PDB entry 9G3X | electron microscopy, 4.50 A resolution (low resolution: residue-level contacts below are approximate; hydrogen-bond / salt-bridge calls are withheld) | chains G and H of the 10 polymer chains in the assembly

== Chain G ==
Protein: Gamma-tubulin complex component
From: Sus scrofa
UniProt: A0A8D1IGH3 (A0A8D1IGH3_PIG); numbering as in UniProt (aligned over 1-905)
Amino-acid sequence (905 residues; row label = number of the first residue in the row):
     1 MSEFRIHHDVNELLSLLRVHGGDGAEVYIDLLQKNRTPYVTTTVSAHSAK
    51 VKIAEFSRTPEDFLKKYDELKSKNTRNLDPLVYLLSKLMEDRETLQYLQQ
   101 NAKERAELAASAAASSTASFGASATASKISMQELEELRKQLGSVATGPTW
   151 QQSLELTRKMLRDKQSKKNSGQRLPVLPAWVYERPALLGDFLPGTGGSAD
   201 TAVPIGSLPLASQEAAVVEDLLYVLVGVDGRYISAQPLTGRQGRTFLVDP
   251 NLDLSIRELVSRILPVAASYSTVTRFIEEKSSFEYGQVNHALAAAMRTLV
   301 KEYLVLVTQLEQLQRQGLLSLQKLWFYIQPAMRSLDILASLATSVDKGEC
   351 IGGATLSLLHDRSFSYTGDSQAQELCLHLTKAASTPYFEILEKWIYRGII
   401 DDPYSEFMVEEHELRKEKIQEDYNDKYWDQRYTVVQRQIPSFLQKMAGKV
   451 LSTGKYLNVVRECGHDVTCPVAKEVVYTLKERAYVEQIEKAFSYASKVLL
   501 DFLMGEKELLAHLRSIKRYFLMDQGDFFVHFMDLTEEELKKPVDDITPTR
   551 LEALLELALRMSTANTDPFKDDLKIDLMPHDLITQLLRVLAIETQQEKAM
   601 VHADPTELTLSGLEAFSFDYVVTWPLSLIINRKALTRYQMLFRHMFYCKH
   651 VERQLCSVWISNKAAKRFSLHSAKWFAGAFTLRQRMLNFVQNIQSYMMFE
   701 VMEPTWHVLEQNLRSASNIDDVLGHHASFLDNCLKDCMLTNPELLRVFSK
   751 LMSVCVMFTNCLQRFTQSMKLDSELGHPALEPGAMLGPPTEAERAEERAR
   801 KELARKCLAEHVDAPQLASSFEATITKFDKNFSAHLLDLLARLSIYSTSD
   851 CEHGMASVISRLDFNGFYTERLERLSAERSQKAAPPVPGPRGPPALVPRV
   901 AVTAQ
Disordered / not traced: 1-150, 172-202, 562-604, 664-674, 771-816, 848-854, 864-869, 876-905

== Chain H ==
Protein: Gamma-tubulin complex component 3
From: Sus scrofa
UniProt: F1RN46 (F1RN46_PIG); residues 1-910 here = UniProt positions 1-910
Amino-acid sequence (910 residues; numbered 1 to 910; the number before each row is that of its first residue):
     1 MATPDQKSPNVLLQNLCCRILGKSEADVAQQFQYAVRVIGSNFAPTVERD
    51 EFLVAEKIKKELTRQRREADAALFSELHRKLHSQGVLKNKWSILYLLLSL
   101 SEDPRKQPSKVSGYAALFAQALPRDAHSTPYYYARPQSLPLNYQERGAPS
   151 AQSAGSAGSSGVSSLGTYALNGPTPPPPPPALLPGQPLPAPGVGDGLRQQ
   201 LGSRLAWTLTASQPSLPSTTSKAVPSSGSRGAARPRREGDAAAGAVEVTE
   251 AALVRDILYVFQGIDGKHVKMSNADNCYTVEGKANLSKSLRDTAVRLAEL
   301 GWLHNKIRKYTDQRSLDRSFGLVGQSFCAALHQELREYYRLLSVLHSQLQ
   351 LEDDQGVNLGLESSLTLRRLLVWTYDPKMRLKTLAALVDHCQGRKGGELA
   401 SAVHAYTKTGDPYARSLVQHILSLVSHPVLSFLYRWIYDGELEDTYHEFF
   451 VASDPAVKADRLWHDKYALRKPMIPSFMTMDQCRKVLLIGKSINFLHQVC
   501 HDQTPTTKMIAVTKSAESPQDAADLFTDLENAFQGKIDAAYFETSKYLLD
   551 VLNKKYSLLDHMQAMRRYLLLGQGDFIRHLMDLLKPELVRPATTLYQHNL
   601 TGILETAVRATNAQFDSPEILKRLDVRLLEVSPGDTGWDVFSLDYHVDGP
   651 IATVFTRECMSHYLRAFNFLWRAKRVEYILTDIRKGHMCNARLLRSMPEF
   701 SGVLHHCHILASEMVHFIHQMQYYVTFEVLECSWDELWNRVQRAQDLDHI
   751 IAAHEAFLGTVISRCLLDSDSRALLNQLRAVFDQIIELQNTQDAIYRAAL
   801 EELQRRLQFEEKKKQREAEGQWGVSAAEEEQEKRRVQEFQESIPKMCSQL
   851 RILTHFYQGVVQQFLVSLTTSSDESLRFLSFRLDFNEHYRAREPRLRVSL
   901 GTRGRRSSHT
Disordered / not traced: 1-6, 106-247, 508-524, 892-910

== How chain G and chain H interact ==
Pairs across the interface (5):
  Asp-229(G) / Ser-289(H)
  Gln-287(G) / Thr-409(H)
  Gln-287(G) / Gly-410(H)
  His-290(G) / Thr-409(H)
  Ala-291(G) / Gly-410(H)
Other interface residues (no listed pair), chain G (7 interface residues in all): Val-228, Ala-294, Pro-403
Other interface residues (no listed pair), chain H (6 interface residues in all): Asp-292, Lys-408, Asp-411

== In short ==
The interface between chain G and chain H involves 7 residues on one side and 6 on the other.
Here chain G is Gamma-tubulin complex component and chain H is Gamma-tubulin complex component 3, both from
Sus scrofa. Entry 9G3X (Structure of the Partially-assembled gamma-Tubulin Ring Complex from Pig Brain) was
determined by electron microscopy together with 9G3Y, 9G3Z and 9G40 from the same study.
